PDB entry 7WMC | X-ray diffraction, 2.55 A resolution | chains B and D of the 5 polymer chains in the assembly

Chain B:
Name: Nicotinamide N-methyltransferase
Source organism: Homo sapiens
Notes: EC 2.1.1.1
UniProtKB: P40261 (NNMT_HUMAN); numbering as in UniProt (aligned over 3-260)
Chain sequence (259 residues; numbered 2 to 260; the number before each row is that of its first residue):
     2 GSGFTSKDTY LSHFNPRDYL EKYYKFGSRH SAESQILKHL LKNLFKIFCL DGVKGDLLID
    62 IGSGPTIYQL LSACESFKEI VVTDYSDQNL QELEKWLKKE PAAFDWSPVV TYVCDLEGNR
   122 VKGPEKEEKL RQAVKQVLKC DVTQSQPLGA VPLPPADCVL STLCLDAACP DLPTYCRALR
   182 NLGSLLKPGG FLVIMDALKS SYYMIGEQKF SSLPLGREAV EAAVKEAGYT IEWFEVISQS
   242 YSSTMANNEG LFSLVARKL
Disordered / not traced: 2-3, 200-215, 239-249
Sequence notes: expression tag (2); conflict Ala-103 (Glu in P40261)
Curated features (UniProtKB/Swiss-Prot):
  - binding site (S-adenosyl-L-methionine): Tyr-20, Tyr-25, Gly-63, Tyr-69, Asp-85, Asn-90, Asp-142, Val-143, Thr-163
  - binding site (nicotinamide): Asp-197, Ser-213
  - modified residue: Arg-18 (Citrulline), Lys-39 (N6-acetyllysine), Arg-132 (Citrulline), Arg-181 (Citrulline)
  - mutagenesis: Arg-18 (R18K: Has no effect on N-methyltransferase activity), Tyr-20 (Y20A: Loss of N-methyltransferase activity; Y20F: Decreases N-methyltransferase activity), Arg-132 (R132K: Loss of N-methyltransferase activity like its citrullinated counterpart), Arg-181 (R181K: Has no effect on N-methyltransferase activity), Asp-197 (D197A: Loss of N-methyltransferase activity), Ser-201 (S201A: Has no effect on N-methyltransferase activity), Ser-213 (S213A: Has no effect on N-methyltransferase activity)

Chain D:
Name: Peptide1
Chain sequence (10 residues; numbered 500 to 509; the number before each row is that of its first residue):
   500 GFXRGXWPCG
Disordered / not traced: 509
Modified residues: XA6 ((2S)-3-(4-aminocarbonylphenyl)-2-azanyl-propanoic acid) at position 502; 2IQ (2-(hexylamino)ethanoic acid) at position 505

Interface between chain B and chain D:
Contacting residue pairs - 50 pairs, chain B then chain D:
  Phe-5(B) with Phe-501(D), hydrophobic; Trp-506(D), hydrophobic; Pro-507(D)
  Ser-7(B) with Phe-501(D)
  Asp-9(B) with Phe-501(D); XA6_502(D)
  Thr-10(B) with Gly-500(D); XA6_502(D)
  Tyr-11(B) with Gly-500(D), hydrogen bond (backbone-backbone); Phe-501(D); XA6_502(D), hydrogen bond (side chain-backbone)
  Leu-12(B) with Cys-508(D)
  Ser-13(B) with XA6_502(D)
  Ile-62(B) with 2IQ_505(D)
  Gly-63(B) with Arg-503(D), hydrogen bond (backbone-side chain); Gly-504(D)
  Ser-64(B) with Arg-503(D), hydrogen bond (backbone-side chain)
  Gly-65(B) with XA6_502(D); Arg-503(D)
  Pro-66(B) with XA6_502(D)
  Thr-67(B) with Arg-503(D)
  Gln-70(B) with Arg-503(D)
  Asp-85(B) with Arg-503(D); Gly-504(D), hydrogen bond (side chain-backbone)
  Tyr-86(B) with Gly-504(D), hydrogen bond (backbone-backbone); 2IQ_505(D); Trp-506(D); Pro-507(D)
  Asn-90(B) with Phe-501(D); XA6_502(D), hydrogen bond (side chain-backbone)
  Cys-141(B) with Gly-504(D); 2IQ_505(D)
  Asp-142(B) with 2IQ_505(D)
  Val-143(B) with 2IQ_505(D), hydrogen bond (backbone-backbone); Trp-506(D)
  Thr-144(B) with Trp-506(D)
  Ser-162(B) with 2IQ_505(D)
  Thr-163(B) with Arg-503(D), hydrogen bond
  Leu-164(B) with Arg-503(D)
  Cys-165(B) with Gly-504(D); 2IQ_505(D); Trp-506(D)
  Ala-168(B) with Phe-501(D); Arg-503(D)
  Ala-169(B) with Phe-501(D), hydrophobic; Trp-506(D), hydrophobic
  Pro-171(B) with Trp-506(D), hydrophobic
  Thr-175(B) with Trp-506(D)
  Tyr-176(B) with 2IQ_505(D)
  Ala-179(B) with Trp-506(D), hydrophobic
Also at the interface, not in a pair above, chain B (33 interface residues in all): Leu-180, Leu-183

Overview:
33 residues of chain B face 9 of chain D across their interface, with 9 hydrogen bonds. Polar pairs include
Tyr-11(B)/XA6_502(D), Gly-63(B)/Arg-503(D) and Ser-64(B)/Arg-503(D). UniProt lists 9
S-adenosyl-L-methionine-binding residues, nicotinamide-binding residues Asp-197(B) and Ser-213(B) and 7
mutagenesis sites on chain B.
Chain B is Nicotinamide N-methyltransferase (Homo sapiens) and chain D is Peptide1; the structure, Crystal
structure of macrocyclic peptide 1 bound to human Nicotinamide N-methyltransferase, was determined by X-ray
diffraction, deposited together with 7WMT.
